Entry 9K3M (electron microscopy, 2.68 A resolution); this record covers chains F and G of the 180 polymer chains in the assembly.

# Chain F
Molecule: Capsid protein F
UniProtKB: Q2LLZ1 (Q2LLZ1_BPPHX); residues 1-427 here = UniProt positions 1-427
Chain sequence (427 residues; each row starts with the number of its first residue):
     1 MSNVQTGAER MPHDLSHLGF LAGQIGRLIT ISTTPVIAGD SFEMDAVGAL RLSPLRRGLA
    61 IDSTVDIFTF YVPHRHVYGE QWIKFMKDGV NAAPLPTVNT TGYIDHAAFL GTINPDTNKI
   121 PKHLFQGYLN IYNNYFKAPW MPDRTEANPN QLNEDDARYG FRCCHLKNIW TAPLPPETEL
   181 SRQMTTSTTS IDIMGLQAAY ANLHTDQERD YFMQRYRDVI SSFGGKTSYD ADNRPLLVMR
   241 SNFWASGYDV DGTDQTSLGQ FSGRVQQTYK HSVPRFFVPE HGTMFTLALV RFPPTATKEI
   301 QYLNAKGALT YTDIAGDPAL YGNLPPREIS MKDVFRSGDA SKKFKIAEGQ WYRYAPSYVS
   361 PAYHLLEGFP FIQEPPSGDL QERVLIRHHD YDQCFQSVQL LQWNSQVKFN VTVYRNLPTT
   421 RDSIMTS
Unresolved in the structure: 1

# Chain G
Molecule: Major spike protein G
UniProtKB: A0A5J6T840 (A0A5J6T840_9VIRU); residue numbers follow UniProt; this construct covers 1-175
Chain sequence (175 residues; numbered 1 to 175; the number before each row is that of its first residue):
     1 MFQTFISRHN SNFFSDKLVA TSVTPASLAP VLQTPKAASS TLYFNQLTVN AGNGGFLHCI
    61 QMDTSVNAAN QVVSVGADIA FDADPKFFAC LVRFESASVP TTLPTDYDVY PLDGRHDGGY
   121 YTVKDCVTID VLPREPGNNV YVGFMVWSNF TATKCRGLVS LNQVIKEIIC LQPLK

# Interface between chain F and chain G
Pairs across the interface (10; chain F residue first):
  Arg56(F) - Ile169(G)
  Glu367(F) - Lys166(G)
  Glu367(F) - Glu167(G)  hydrogen bond (side chain-backbone)
  Gln396(F) - Lys175(G)
  Ser397(F) - Ile169(G)
  Ser397(F) - Cys170(G)
  Ser397(F) - Leu171(G)
  Ser397(F) - Gln172(G)
  Val398(F) - Leu171(G)
  Val398(F) - Lys175(G)
Interface residues without a listed pair, chain F (8 interface residues in all): Pro54, Phe395, Gln399

# In short
8 residues of chain F face 7 of chain G across their interface, with 1 hydrogen bond. Its one hydrogen-bonded
contact is Glu367(F)-Glu167(G).
Here chain F is Capsid protein F and chain G is Major spike protein G. Entry 9K3M (The structure of
Microviridae PJNS001) was determined by electron microscopy, deposited together with 9K3N.
